PDB entry 8TMN | electron microscopy, 3.30 A resolution | chains L and H of the 7 polymer chains in the assembly

# Chain L
Name: sAB C18 Light Chain
Organism: Homo sapiens
Amino-acid sequence (215 residues; numbered 1 to 215; the number before each row is that of its first residue):
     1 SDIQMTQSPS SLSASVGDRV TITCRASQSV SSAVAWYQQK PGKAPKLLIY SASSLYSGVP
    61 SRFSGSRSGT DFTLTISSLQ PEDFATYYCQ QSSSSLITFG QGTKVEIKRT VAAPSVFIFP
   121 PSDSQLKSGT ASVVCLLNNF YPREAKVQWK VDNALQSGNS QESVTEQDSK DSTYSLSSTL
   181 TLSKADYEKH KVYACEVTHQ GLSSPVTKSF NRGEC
Not modelled in the structure: 1, 109-215
Disulfides: Cys-24/Cys-89

# Chain H
Name: sAB C18 Heavy Chain
Organism: Homo sapiens
Amino-acid sequence (237 residues; numbered 1 to 237; the number before each row is that of its first residue):
     1 EISEVQLVES GGGLVQPGGS LRLSCAASGF NVSYYSIHWV RQAPGKGLEW VASISSSSGS
    61 TSYADSVKGR FTISADTSKN TAYLQMNSLR AEDTAVYYCA RSYWYYIWSY SYGNAMDYWG
   121 QGTLVTVSSA STKGPSVFPL APSSKSTSGG TAALGCLVKD YFPEPVTVSW NSGALTSGVH
   181 TFPAVLQSSG LYSLSSVVTV PSSSLGTQTY ICNVNHKPSN TKVDKKVEPK SCDKTHT
Not modelled in the structure: 1, 130-237
Disulfides: Cys-25/Cys-99

# How chain L and chain H interact
Residue-residue contacts (39):
  Ser-31(L) / Ile-107(H)
  Ser-31(L) / Trp-108(H)
  Ser-31(L) / Tyr-110(H)  hydrogen bond
  Ser-31(L) / Ser-111(H)  hydrogen bond
  Ser-32(L) / Ile-107(H)
  Ala-33(L) / Tyr-105(H)
  Ala-33(L) / Ile-107(H)  hydrophobic
  Val-34(L) / Tyr-105(H)
  Tyr-37(L) / Ala-115(H)
  Tyr-37(L) / Met-116(H)  hydrogen bond (side chain-backbone)
  Tyr-37(L) / Trp-119(H)  hydrophobic
  Gln-39(L) / Gln-42(H)  hydrogen bond
  Gln-39(L) / Leu-48(H)
  Gln-39(L) / Tyr-98(H)
  Ala-44(L) / Trp-119(H)  hydrophobic
  Ala-44(L) / Gly-120(H)
  Pro-45(L) / Trp-119(H)
  Leu-47(L) / Ala-115(H)  hydrophobic
  Leu-47(L) / Met-116(H)
  Tyr-50(L) / Tyr-103(H)
  Tyr-50(L) / Tyr-105(H)  hydrophobic
  Tyr-50(L) / Ala-115(H)  hydrophobic
  Ser-51(L) / Tyr-105(H)  hydrogen bond (backbone-side chain)
  Tyr-56(L) / Asp-117(H)  hydrogen bond
  Tyr-88(L) / Gly-47(H)
  Tyr-88(L) / Leu-48(H)  hydrophobic
  Gln-90(L) / Met-116(H)
  Ser-92(L) / Tyr-112(H)
  Ser-92(L) / Gly-113(H)
  Ser-92(L) / Asn-114(H)  hydrogen bond (side chain-backbone)
  Ser-95(L) / Trp-50(H)
  Ser-95(L) / Ser-62(H)  hydrogen bond
  Leu-96(L) / Trp-50(H)  hydrophobic
  Leu-96(L) / Tyr-63(H)
  Leu-96(L) / Asp-65(H)
  Ile-97(L) / His-38(H)
  Ile-97(L) / Trp-50(H)
  Ile-97(L) / Met-116(H)  hydrophobic
  Phe-99(L) / Leu-48(H)
Interface residues without a listed pair, chain L (21 interface residues in all): Lys-43, Ser-93
Interface residues without a listed pair, chain H (25 interface residues in all): Val-40, Glu-49

# Overview
Chain L and chain H form an interface of 21 and 25 residues respectively; the contacts include 8 hydrogen
bonds. Polar contacts include Ser-31(L)/Tyr-110(H), Ser-31(L)/Ser-111(H) and Tyr-37(L)/Met-116(H).
Chain L is sAB C18 Light Chain and chain H is sAB C18 Heavy Chain, both from Homo sapiens; the structure,
Cryo-EM structure of magnesium depleted CorA in complex with conformation-specific synthetic antibody C18,
State MGD-1D, was determined by electron microscopy.
